6A3E - chains C and D of the 4 polymer chains in the assembly; structure by X-ray diffraction, 2.70 A resolution.

[Chain C]
Molecule: Exportin-1
Source organism: Saccharomyces cerevisiae (strain ATCC 204508 / S288c)
UniProtKB: P30822 (XPO1_YEAST); residue numbers follow UniProt; this construct covers 1-376, 414-440, 462-1058
Amino-acid sequence (1003 residues; numbered -2 to 1058; 58 numbers in that range are skipped by the numbering (no residue carries them; nothing is unmodelled there); the number before each row is that of its first residue; numbers below 1 keep their minus sign (Gly-2 is residue -2)):
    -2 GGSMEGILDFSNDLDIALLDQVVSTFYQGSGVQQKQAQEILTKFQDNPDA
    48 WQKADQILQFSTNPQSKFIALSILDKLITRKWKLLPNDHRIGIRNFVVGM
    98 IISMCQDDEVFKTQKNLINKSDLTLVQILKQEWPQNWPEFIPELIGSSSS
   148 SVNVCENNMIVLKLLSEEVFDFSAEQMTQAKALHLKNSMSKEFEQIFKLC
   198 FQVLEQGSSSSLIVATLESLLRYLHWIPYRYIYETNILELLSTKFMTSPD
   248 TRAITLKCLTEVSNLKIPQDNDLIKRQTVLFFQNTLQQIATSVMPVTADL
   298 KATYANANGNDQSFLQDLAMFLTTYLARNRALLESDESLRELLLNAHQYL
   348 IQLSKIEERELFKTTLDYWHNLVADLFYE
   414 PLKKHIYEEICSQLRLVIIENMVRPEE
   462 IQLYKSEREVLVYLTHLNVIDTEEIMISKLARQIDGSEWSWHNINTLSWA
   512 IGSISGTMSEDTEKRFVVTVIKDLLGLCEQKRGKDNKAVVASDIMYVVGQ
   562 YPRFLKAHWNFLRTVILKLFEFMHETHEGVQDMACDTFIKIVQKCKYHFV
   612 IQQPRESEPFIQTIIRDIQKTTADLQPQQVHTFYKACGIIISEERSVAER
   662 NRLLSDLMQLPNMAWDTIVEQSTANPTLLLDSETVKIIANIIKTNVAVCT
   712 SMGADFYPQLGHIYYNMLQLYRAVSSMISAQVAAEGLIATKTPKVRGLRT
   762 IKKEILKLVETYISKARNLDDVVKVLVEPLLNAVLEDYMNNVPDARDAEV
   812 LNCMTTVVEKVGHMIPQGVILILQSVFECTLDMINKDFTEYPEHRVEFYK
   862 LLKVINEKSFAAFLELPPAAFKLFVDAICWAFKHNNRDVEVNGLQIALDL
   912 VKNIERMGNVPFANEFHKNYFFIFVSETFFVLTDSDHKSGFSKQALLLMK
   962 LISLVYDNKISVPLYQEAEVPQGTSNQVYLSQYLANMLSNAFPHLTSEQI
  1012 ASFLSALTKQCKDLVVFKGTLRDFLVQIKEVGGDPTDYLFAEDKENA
Not modelled in the structure: -2, 1053-1058
Sequence notes: expression tag (-2 to 0); engineered mutation Gly537 (Asp in P30822), Cys539 (Thr in P30822), Glu540 (Val in P30822), Gln541 (Lys in P30822), Cys1022 (Tyr in P30822)

[Chain D]
Molecule: MVM NES mutant Nm15
Source organism: Minute virus of mice
Amino-acid sequence (23 residues; each row starts with the number of its first residue):
    73 GGSDDTVDELTKKFGTLTIHDDD
Not modelled in the structure: 73-75, 95

[Chain C / chain D interface]
Contacting residue pairs (40):
  Lys525(C) - Asp76(D)
  Lys525(C) - Val79(D)
  Val529(C) - Thr78(D)
  Val529(C) - Leu82(D)  hydrophobic
  Ile532(C) - Leu82(D)  hydrophobic
  Lys533(C) - Thr78(D)
  Lys533(C) - Leu82(D)
  Lys533(C) - Lys85(D)
  Leu536(C) - Leu82(D)  hydrophobic
  Leu536(C) - Lys85(D)
  Leu536(C) - Phe86(D)
  Leu536(C) - Leu89(D)  hydrophobic
  Cys539(C) - Leu89(D)  hydrophobic
  Cys539(C) - Thr90(D)
  Arg543(C) - Asp93(D)  salt bridge
  Arg543(C) - Asp94(D)  salt bridge
  Gly544(C) - Asp93(D)  hydrogen bond (backbone-side chain)
  Lys545(C) - Ile91(D)
  Lys545(C) - His92(D)  hydrogen bond
  Lys545(C) - Asp93(D)
  Lys548(C) - Ile91(D)
  Lys548(C) - His92(D)
  Ala549(C) - Ile91(D)
  Ile555(C) - Phe86(D)  hydrophobic
  Met556(C) - Phe86(D)  hydrophobic
  His569(C) - Val79(D)
  Asn571(C) - Thr83(D)
  Phe572(C) - Leu82(D)  hydrophobic
  Phe572(C) - Thr83(D)
  Phe572(C) - Phe86(D)  hydrophobic
  Thr575(C) - Thr83(D)
  Thr575(C) - Gly87(D)
  Val576(C) - Phe86(D)  hydrophobic
  Lys579(C) - Phe86(D)
  Lys579(C) - Gly87(D)  hydrogen bond (side chain-backbone)
  Lys579(C) - Thr88(D)
  Lys579(C) - Leu89(D)  hydrogen bond (side chain-backbone)
  Phe583(C) - Ile91(D)  hydrophobic
  Glu586(C) - Ile91(D)
  Glu586(C) - His92(D)  salt bridge
Interface residues without a listed pair, chain C (25 interface residues in all): Glu540, Val559, Phe565, Val591

[Overview]
Chain C and chain D form an interface of 25 and 15 residues respectively, with 4 hydrogen bonds and 3 salt
bridges. Among the polar pairs are Arg543(C)-Asp93(D), Arg543(C)-Asp94(D) and Glu586(C)-His92(D).
Chain C is Exportin-1 (Saccharomyces cerevisiae (strain ATCC 204508 / S288c)) and chain D is MVM NES mutant
Nm15 (Minute virus of mice); the structure, MVM NES mutant Nm15 in complex with CRM1-Ran-RanBP1, was
determined by X-ray diffraction (same publication as 9VM1, 6A38, 6A3A, 6A3B and 6A3C).
